8SMW - chains D and I of the 12 polymer chains in the assembly; structure by electron microscopy, 3.30 A resolution.

== Chain D ==
Name: Histone H2B type 1-J
From: Homo sapiens
Reference sequence: P06899 (H2B1J_HUMAN); residues 0-123 here correspond to UniProt positions 1-124 (UniProt number = residue number + 1)
Chain sequence (128 residues; each row starts with the number of its first residue; numbers below 1 keep their minus sign (Gly-4 is residue -4)):
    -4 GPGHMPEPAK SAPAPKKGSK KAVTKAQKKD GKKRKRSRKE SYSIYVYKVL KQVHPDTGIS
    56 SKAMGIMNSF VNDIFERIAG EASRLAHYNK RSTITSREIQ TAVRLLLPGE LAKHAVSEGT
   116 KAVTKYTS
Unresolved in the structure: -4 to 29
Differences from the reference sequence: expression tag (-4 to -1)
Curated features (UniProtKB/Swiss-Prot):
  - modified residue: Pro1 (N-acetylproline), Glu2 (ADP-ribosyl glutamic acid), Lys5 (N6-(2-hydroxyisobutyryl)lysine), Ser6 (ADP-ribosylserine), Lys11 (N6-(beta-hydroxybutyryl)lysine), Lys12 (N6-(2-hydroxyisobutyryl)lysine), Ser14 (Phosphoserine), Lys15 (N6-acetyllysine), Lys16 (N6-(beta-hydroxybutyryl)lysine), Lys20 (N6-(2-hydroxyisobutyryl)lysine), Lys23 (N6-(2-hydroxyisobutyryl)lysine), Lys24 (N6-(2-hydroxyisobutyryl)lysine), Lys34 (N6-(2-hydroxyisobutyryl)lysine), Glu35 (PolyADP-ribosyl glutamic acid), Ser36 (Phosphoserine), Lys43 (N6-(2-hydroxyisobutyryl)lysine), Lys46 (N6-(2-hydroxyisobutyryl)lysine), Lys57 (N6,N6-dimethyllysine), Arg79 (Dimethylated arginine), Lys85 (N6,N6,N6-trimethyllysine) and 6 more in UniProt
  - glycosylation: Ser112 (O-linked (GlcNAc) serine)
  - cross-link (Glycyl lysine isopeptide (Lys-Gly)): Lys5 (interchain with G-Cter in SUMO2), Lys20 (interchain with G-Cter in SUMO2), Lys34 (interchain with G-Cter in ubiquitin), Lys120 (interchain with G-Cter in ubiquitin)

== Chain I ==
Molecule: 147-nt DNA strand
From: Homo sapiens
Sequence (147 nucleotides; numbered -73 to 73; the number before each row is that of its first residue; numbers below 1 keep their minus sign (DA-73 is residue -73)):
   -73 ATCGAGAATC CCGGTGCCGA GGCCGCTCAA TTGGTCGTAG ACAGCTCTAG CACCGCTTAA
   -13 ACGCACGTAC GCGCTGTCCC CCGCGTTTTA ACCGCCAAGG GGATTACTCC CTAGTCTCCA
    47 GGCACGTGTC AGATATATAC ATCCGAT

== How chain D and chain I interact ==
Pairs across the interface (10; chain D residue first):
  Ser32(D) with DT30(I), hydrogen bond to the phosphate
  Arg33(D) with DT-47(I), hydrogen bond to the sugar
  Tyr42(D) with DG-53(I), phosphate contact
  Gly53(D) with DG-53(I), phosphate contact
  Ile54(D) with DA-54(I), sugar contact; DG-53(I), hydrogen bond to the phosphate
  Ser56(D) with DA-54(I), phosphate contact
  Arg86(D) with DG-34(I), salt bridge to the phosphate
  Ser87(D) with DG-34(I), hydrogen bond to the phosphate
  Thr88(D) with DG-34(I), hydrogen bond to the phosphate
Other interface residues (no listed pair), chain D (10 interface residues in all): Ser55
Other interface residues (no listed pair), chain I (8 interface residues in all): DG-52, DC-48, DC-46

== Overview ==
The interface between chain D and chain I involves 10 residues on one side and 8 on the other; the contacts
include 5 hydrogen bonds and 1 salt bridge. Polar pairs include Arg33(D)-DT-47(I), Ser32(D)-DT30(I) and
Ile54(D)-DG-53(I).
Chain D is Histone H2B type 1-J and chain I is a 147-nt DNA strand, both from Homo sapiens; the structure,
Cryo-EM structure of the human nucleosome core particle in complex with RNF168 and UbcH5c~Ub (UbcH5c
chemically ..., was determined by electron microscopy (same publication as 8SMX, 8SMY, 8SMZ, 8SN0, 8SN1, 8SN2
and 3 further entries).
